PDB entry 4DAS | X-ray diffraction, 2.56 A resolution | chains B and V of the 24 polymer chains in the assembly

[Chain B (and V)]
Molecule: Ferritin, middle subunit
Source organism: Rana catesbeiana
Notes: EC 1.16.3.1; chain V of this document is another copy of the same molecule, construct and numbering; everything in this record applies to it too
Reference sequence: P07798 (FRI2_RANCA); residues 1-176 here = UniProt positions 1-176
Chain sequence (176 residues; row label = number of the first residue in the row):
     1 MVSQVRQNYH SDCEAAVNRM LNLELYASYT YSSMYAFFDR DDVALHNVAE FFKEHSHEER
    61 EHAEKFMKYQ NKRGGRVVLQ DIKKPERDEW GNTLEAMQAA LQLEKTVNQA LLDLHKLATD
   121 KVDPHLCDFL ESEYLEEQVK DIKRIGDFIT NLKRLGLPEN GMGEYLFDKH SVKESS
Disordered / not traced: 1, 174-176
UniProt features mapped onto this chain:
  - binding site (Fe cation): Glu24, Glu59, His62, Glu104, Gln138, Asp141

[Interface between chain B and chain V]
Residue-residue contacts (24; chain B residue first):
  Gln4(B) - Leu101(V)
  Gln4(B) - Lys105(V)  hydrogen bond (backbone-side chain)
  Gln4(B) - Gly146(V)  hydrogen bond (side chain-backbone)
  Gln4(B) - Ile149(V)
  Gln4(B) - Thr150(V)  hydrogen bond
  Val5(B) - Ile142(V)
  Val5(B) - Lys143(V)
  Arg6(B) - Lys105(V)
  Gln7(B) - Lys105(V)  hydrogen bond (side chain-backbone)
  Gln7(B) - Asn108(V)  hydrogen bond
  Gln7(B) - Gln109(V)
  Asn8(B) - Leu112(V)
  Asn71(B) - Lys143(V)
  Lys72(B) - Glu136(V)  salt bridge
  Lys72(B) - Lys143(V)
  Val122(B) - Lys116(V)
  Pro124(B) - Leu112(V)  hydrophobic
  Pro124(B) - His115(V)
  Pro124(B) - Leu135(V)  hydrophobic
  His125(B) - Leu135(V)
  His125(B) - Glu136(V)  salt bridge
  His125(B) - Val139(V)
  Asp128(B) - Glu131(V)
  Glu131(B) - Glu131(V)
Interface residues without a listed pair, chain B (13 interface residues in all): Arg73
Interface residues without a listed pair, chain V (18 interface residues in all): Lys140, Asp147

[Summary]
Chain B and chain V form an interface of 13 and 18 residues respectively, with 5 hydrogen bonds and 2 salt
bridges. Polar contacts include Lys72(B)-Glu136(V), His125(B)-Glu136(V) and Gln4(B)-Lys105(V). From UniProt: 6
Fe cation-binding residues on chain B.
Chain B and chain V are both Ferritin, middle subunit (Rana catesbeiana); the structure, Crystal structure of
Bullfrog M ferritin, was determined by X-ray diffraction (same publication as 3RGD, 3RBC and 3RE7).
